PDB entry 8EC0 | electron microscopy, 3.30 A resolution | chains K and O of the 30 polymer chains in the assembly

Chain K:
Name: Cytochrome c oxidase subunit 1
From: Saccharomyces cerevisiae
Notes: EC 7.1.1.9
UniProt: P00401 (COX1_YEAST); residues 1-534 here = UniProt positions 1-534
Chain sequence (534 residues; row label = number of the first residue in the row):
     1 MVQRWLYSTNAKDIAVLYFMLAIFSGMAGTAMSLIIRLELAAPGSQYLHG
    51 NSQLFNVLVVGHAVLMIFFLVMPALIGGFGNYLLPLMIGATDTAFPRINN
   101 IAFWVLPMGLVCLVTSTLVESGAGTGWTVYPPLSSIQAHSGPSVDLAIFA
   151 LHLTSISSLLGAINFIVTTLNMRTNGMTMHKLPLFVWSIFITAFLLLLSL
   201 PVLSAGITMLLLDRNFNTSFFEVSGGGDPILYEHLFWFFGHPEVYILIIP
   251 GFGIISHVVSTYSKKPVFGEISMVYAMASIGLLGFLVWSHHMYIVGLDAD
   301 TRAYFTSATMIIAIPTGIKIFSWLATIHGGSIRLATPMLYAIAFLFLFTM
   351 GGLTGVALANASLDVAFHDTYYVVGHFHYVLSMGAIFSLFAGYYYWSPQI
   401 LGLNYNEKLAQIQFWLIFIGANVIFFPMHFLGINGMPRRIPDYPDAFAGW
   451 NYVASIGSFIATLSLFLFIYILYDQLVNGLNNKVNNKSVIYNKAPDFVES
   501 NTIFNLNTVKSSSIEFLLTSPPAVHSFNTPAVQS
Ion coordination: heme a Fe site 1: His-62, His-378; Cu ion: His-241, Val-287, His-290; heme a Fe site 2 near His-376 (its only coordinating residue here)
Residues lining bound ligands:
  - heme a (HEA), molecule 1: Phe-19, Ile-23, Gly-26, Met-27, Thr-30, Ile-36, Arg-37, Leu-40, Phe-55, Val-59, Val-60, His-62, Ala-63, Met-66, Ile-67, Leu-70, Val-71, Gly-126, Trp-127, Phe-377, His-378, Leu-381, Ser-382, Ile-386, Leu-389, Phe-390, Tyr-393, Arg-439, Leu-465
  - heme a (HEA), molecule 2: Trp-127, Trp-237, Val-244, Ile-248, His-290, His-291, Thr-309, Ala-313, Ile-314, Thr-316, Gly-317, Ile-320, Phe-348, Thr-349, Gly-352, Leu-353, Gly-355, Val-356, Leu-358, Ala-359, Asp-364, His-368, Asp-369, Val-373, His-376, Phe-377, Val-380, Leu-381
  - phosphatidylglycerol (PGT; (1S)-2-{[{[(2R)-2,3-dihydroxypropyl]oxy}(hydroxy)phosphoryl]oxy}-1-[(palmitoyloxy)methyl]ethyl stearate): Leu-463, Phe-466, Leu-467
Curated features (UniProtKB/Swiss-Prot):
  - binding site (Ca(2+)): Glu-39, Ala-42, Gly-44, Pro-441
  - binding site (Fe(II)-heme a): His-62, His-378
  - binding site (Cu cation): His-241, His-290, His-291
  - binding site (O2): Tyr-245
  - binding site (Mg(2+)): His-368, Asp-369
  - binding site (heme a3): His-376
  - cross-link: His-241 to Tyr-245 (1'-histidyl-3'-tyrosine (His-Tyr))
Reported in the primary citation:
  - binding site for phosphatidylglycerol: Lys-408

Chain O:
Name: Cytochrome c oxidase subunit 3
From: Saccharomyces cerevisiae
Notes: EC 7.1.1.9
UniProt: P00420 (COX3_YEAST); numbering as in UniProt (aligned over 1-269)
Chain sequence (269 residues; numbered 1 to 269; the number before each row is that of its first residue):
     1 MTHLERSRHQQHPFHMVMPSPWPIVVSFALLSLALSTALTMHGYIGNMNM
    51 VYLALFVLLTSSILWFRDIVAEATYLGDHTMAVRKGINLGFLMFVLSEVL
   101 IFAGLFWAYFHSAMSPDVTLGACWPPVGIEAVQPTELPLLNTIILLSSGA
   151 TVTYSHHALIAGNRNKALSGLLITFWLIVIFVTCQYIEYTNAAFTISDGV
   201 YGSVFYAGTGLHFLHMVMLAAMLGVNYWRMRNYHLTAGHHVGYETTIIYT
   251 HVLDVIWLFLYVVFYWWGV

Interface between chain K and chain O:
Residue-residue contacts - 46 pairs, chain K then chain O:
  Met-1(K) / Pro-19(O)
  Val-2(K) / Pro-19(O)  hydrophobic
  Gln-3(K) / Met-18(O)
  Gln-3(K) / Pro-19(O)
  Gln-3(K) / Ser-20(O)  hydrogen bond (side chain-backbone)
  Thr-9(K) / Phe-14(O)
  Asp-92(K) / Phe-14(O)
  Phe-95(K) / Gly-86(O)
  Phe-95(K) / Gly-90(O)
  Arg-97(K) / Ile-87(O)
  Ile-98(K) / Phe-94(O)  hydrophobic
  Trp-104(K) / Pro-23(O)
  Trp-104(K) / Ser-27(O)
  Met-108(K) / Leu-30(O)
  Met-108(K) / Leu-31(O)
  Met-108(K) / Ala-34(O)  hydrophobic
  Val-111(K) / Leu-31(O)  hydrophobic
  Gly-141(K) / His-42(O)
  Pro-142(K) / Met-41(O)  hydrophobic
  Asp-145(K) / Met-41(O)
  Ile-163(K) / Met-93(O)  hydrophobic
  Asn-171(K) / Leu-89(O)
  Pro-201(K) / Leu-100(O)  hydrophobic
  Met-209(K) / Ala-108(O)  hydrophobic
  Leu-212(K) / Leu-211(O)  hydrophobic
  Phe-216(K) / Ile-196(O)
  Asn-217(K) / Val-200(O)
  Thr-218(K) / Val-200(O)
  Thr-218(K) / Val-204(O)
  Ser-219(K) / Val-200(O)
  Phe-220(K) / Ala-108(O)
  Phe-220(K) / Val-204(O)  hydrophobic
  Gly-226(K) / Asp-117(O)
  Gly-226(K) / Thr-119(O)
  Gly-226(K) / Leu-120(O)
  Gly-227(K) / Asp-117(O)
  Asp-228(K) / His-111(O)  salt bridge
  Asp-228(K) / Asp-117(O)
  Leu-231(K) / Trp-107(O)  hydrophobic
  Leu-231(K) / His-111(O)
  Leu-235(K) / Trp-107(O)  hydrophobic
  Val-524(K) / Phe-14(O)
  His-525(K) / His-12(O)
  His-525(K) / Phe-14(O)
  Asn-528(K) / Ser-7(O)  hydrogen bond
  Asn-528(K) / Gln-11(O)
Also at the interface, not in a pair above, chain K (40 interface residues in all): Leu-6, Tyr-7, Thr-91, Pro-107, Leu-160, Val-167, Ala-205, Gly-225
Also at the interface, not in a pair above, chain O (36 interface residues in all): Val-17, Leu-33, Ile-69, Gly-104, Ser-197

Overview:
40 residues of chain K face 36 of chain O across their interface; the contacts include 2 hydrogen bonds and 1
salt bridge. Among the polar pairs are Asp-228(K)/His-111(O), Gln-3(K)/Ser-20(O) and Asn-528(K)/Ser-7(O).
Ligands of chain K: phosphatidylglycerol and heme a. From the paper: a binding site for phosphatidylglycerol
at Lys-408(K).
Chain K is Cytochrome c oxidase subunit 1 and chain O is Cytochrome c oxidase subunit 3, both from
Saccharomyces cerevisiae; the structure, III2IV respiratory supercomplex from Saccharomyces cerevisiae
cardiolipin-lacking mutant, was determined by electron microscopy together with 8E7S from the same study.
